Entry 6CNO (electron microscopy, 4.70 A resolution (low resolution: residue-level contacts below are approximate; hydrogen-bond / salt-bridge calls are withheld)); this record covers chains A and H of the 8 polymer chains in the assembly.

== Chain A ==
Protein: Intermediate conductance calcium-activated potassium channel protein 4
Organism: Homo sapiens
UniProt: O15554 (KCNN4_HUMAN); residues 1-427 here = UniProt positions 1-427
Amino-acid sequence (427 residues; numbered 1 to 427; the number before each row is that of its first residue):
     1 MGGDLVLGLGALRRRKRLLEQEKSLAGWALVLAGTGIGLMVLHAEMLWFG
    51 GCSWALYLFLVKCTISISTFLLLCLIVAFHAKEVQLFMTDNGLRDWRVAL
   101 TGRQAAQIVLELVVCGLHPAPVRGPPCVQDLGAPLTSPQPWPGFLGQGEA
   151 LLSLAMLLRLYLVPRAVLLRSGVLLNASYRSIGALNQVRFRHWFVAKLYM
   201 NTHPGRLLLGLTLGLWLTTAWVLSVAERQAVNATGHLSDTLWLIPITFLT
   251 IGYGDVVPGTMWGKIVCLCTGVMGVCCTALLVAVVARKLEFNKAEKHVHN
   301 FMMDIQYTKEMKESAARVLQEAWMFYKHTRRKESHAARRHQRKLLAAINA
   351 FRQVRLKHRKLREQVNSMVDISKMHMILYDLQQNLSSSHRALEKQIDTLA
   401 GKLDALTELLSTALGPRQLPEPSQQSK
Unresolved in the structure: 1-8, 124-141, 387-427
UniProt features mapped onto this chain:
  - modified residue: H358 (Phosphohistidine)
  - natural variant: V282 (V282E: In DHS2; V282M: In DHS2), R352 (R352H: In DHS2)
  - mutagenesis: T250 (T250S: Loss of sensitivity to triarylmethanes), V275 (V275A: Loss of sensitivity to triarylmethanes)
Reported in the primary citation:
  - conformationally variable residues (helix shift): V282

== Chain H ==
Protein: Calmodulin-1
Organism: Homo sapiens
UniProt: P0DP23 (CALM1_HUMAN); residues 0-148 here correspond to UniProt positions 1-149 (UniProt number = residue number + 1)
Amino-acid sequence (149 residues; numbered 0 to 148; the number before each row is that of its first residue; numbering starts at 0):
     0 MADQLTEEQIAEFKEAFSLFDKDGDGTITTKELGTVMRSLGQNPTEAELQ
    50 DMINEVDADGNGTIDFPEFLTMMARKMKDTDSEEEIREAFRVFDKDGNGY
   100 ISAAELRHVMTNLGEKLTDEEVDEMIREADIDGDGQVNYEEFVQMMTAK
Unresolved in the structure: 0-1, 148
Metal / ion sites: Ca2+ site 1: D20, D22, D24, T26, E31; Ca2+ site 2: D56, D58, N60, T62, E67; Ca2+ site 3: D93, D95, N97, Y99, E104
UniProt features mapped onto this chain:
  - binding site (Ca(2+)): D20, D22, D24, T26, E31, D56, D58, N60, T62, E67, D93, D95, N97, Y99, E104, D129, D131, D133, Q135, E140
  - modified residue: A1 (N-acetylalanine), K21 (N6-acetyllysine), T44 (Phosphothreonine), S81 (Phosphoserine), K94 (N6-acetyllysine), Y99 (Phosphotyrosine), S101 (Phosphoserine), T110 (Phosphothreonine), K115 (N6,N6,N6-trimethyllysine), Y138 (Phosphotyrosine)
  - cross-link: K21 (Glycyl lysine isopeptide (Lys-Gly) (interchain with G-Cter in SUMO2))
Reported in the primary citation:
  - post-translational modification sites: T79 (citing earlier work)

== Interface between chain A and chain H ==
Contacting residue pairs (5):
  H297(A) with L39(H); G40(H)
  F301(A) with L39(H)
  I305(A) with L18(H)
  M376(A) with N42(H)
Also at the interface, not in a pair above, chain A (6 interface residues in all): S372, H375
Also at the interface, not in a pair above, chain H (5 interface residues in all): S38

== In short ==
6 residues of chain A face 5 of chain H across their interface. The Ca2+ site 1 is built by D20(H), D22(H),
D24(H), T26(H) and E31(H). UniProt lists 2 mutagenesis sites on chain A; 20 Ca2+-binding residues on chain H.
The paper reports a modification site at T79(H); conformational variability at V282(A).
Here chain A is Intermediate conductance calcium-activated potassium channel protein 4 and chain H is
Calmodulin-1, both from Homo sapiens. Entry 6CNO (Cryo-EM structure of the human SK4/calmodulin channel
complex in the Ca2+ bound state II) was determined by electron microscopy, deposited together with 6CNM and
6CNN.
